Entry 7PY1 (electron microscopy, 3.80 A resolution); this record covers chains C and D of the 9 polymer chains in the assembly.

Chain C:
Protein: DNA-directed RNA polymerase subunit beta
From: Escherichia coli
Notes: EC 2.7.7.6
Reference sequence: P0A8V4 (RPOB_ECO57); numbering as in UniProt (aligned over 1-1342)
Amino-acid sequence (1342 residues; row label = number of the first residue in the row):
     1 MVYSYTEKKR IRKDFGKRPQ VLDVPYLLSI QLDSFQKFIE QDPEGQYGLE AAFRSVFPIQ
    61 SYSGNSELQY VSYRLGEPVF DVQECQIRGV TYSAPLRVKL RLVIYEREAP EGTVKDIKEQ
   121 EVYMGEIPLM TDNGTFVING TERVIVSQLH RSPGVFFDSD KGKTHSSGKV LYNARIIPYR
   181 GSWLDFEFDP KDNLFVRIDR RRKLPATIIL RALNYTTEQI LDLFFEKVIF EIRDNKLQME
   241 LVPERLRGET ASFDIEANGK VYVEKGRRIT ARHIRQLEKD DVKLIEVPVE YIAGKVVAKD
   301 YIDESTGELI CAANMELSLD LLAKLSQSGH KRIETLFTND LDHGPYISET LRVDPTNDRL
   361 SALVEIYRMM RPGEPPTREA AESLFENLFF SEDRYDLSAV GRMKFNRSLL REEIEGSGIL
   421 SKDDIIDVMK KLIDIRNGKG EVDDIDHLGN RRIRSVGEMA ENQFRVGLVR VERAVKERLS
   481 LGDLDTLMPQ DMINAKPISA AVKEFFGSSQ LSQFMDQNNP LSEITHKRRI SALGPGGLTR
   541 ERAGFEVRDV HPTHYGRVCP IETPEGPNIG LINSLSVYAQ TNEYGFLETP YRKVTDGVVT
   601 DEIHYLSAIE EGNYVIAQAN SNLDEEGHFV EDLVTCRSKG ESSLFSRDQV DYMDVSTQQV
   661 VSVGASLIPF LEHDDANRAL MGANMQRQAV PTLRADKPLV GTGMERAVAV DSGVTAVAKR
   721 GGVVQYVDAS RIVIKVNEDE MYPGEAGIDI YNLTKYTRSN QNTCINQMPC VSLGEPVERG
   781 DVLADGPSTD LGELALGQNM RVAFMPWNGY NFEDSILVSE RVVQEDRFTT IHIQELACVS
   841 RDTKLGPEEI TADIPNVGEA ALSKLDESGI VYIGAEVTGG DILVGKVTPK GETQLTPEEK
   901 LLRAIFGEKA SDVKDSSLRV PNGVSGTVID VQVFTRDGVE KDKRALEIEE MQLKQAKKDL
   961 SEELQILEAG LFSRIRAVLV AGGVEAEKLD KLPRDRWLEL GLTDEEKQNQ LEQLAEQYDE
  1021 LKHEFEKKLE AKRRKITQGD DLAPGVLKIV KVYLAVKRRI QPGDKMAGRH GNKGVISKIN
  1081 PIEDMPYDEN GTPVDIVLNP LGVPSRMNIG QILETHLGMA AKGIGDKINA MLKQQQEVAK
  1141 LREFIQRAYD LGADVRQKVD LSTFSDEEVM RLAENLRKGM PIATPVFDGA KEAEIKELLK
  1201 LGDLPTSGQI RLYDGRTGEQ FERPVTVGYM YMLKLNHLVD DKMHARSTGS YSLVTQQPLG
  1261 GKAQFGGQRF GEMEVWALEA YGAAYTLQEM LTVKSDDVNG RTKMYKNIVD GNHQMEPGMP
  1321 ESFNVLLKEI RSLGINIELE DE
Unresolved in the structure: 1, 908-911
UniProt features mapped onto this chain:
  - modified residue (N6-acetyllysine): K1022, K1200

Chain D:
Protein: DNA-directed RNA polymerase subunit beta'
From: Escherichia coli
Notes: EC 2.7.7.6
Reference sequence: P0A8T8 (RPOC_ECO57); residues 1-1407 here = UniProt positions 1-1407
Amino-acid sequence (1407 residues; numbered 1 to 1407; the number before each row is that of its first residue):
     1 MKDLLKFLKA QTKTEEFDAI KIALASPDMI RSWSFGEVKK PETINYRTFK PERDGLFCAR
    61 IFGPVKDYEC LCGKYKRLKH RGVICEKCGV EVTQTKVRRE RMGHIELASP TAHIWFLKSL
   121 PSRIGLLLDM PLRDIERVLY FESYVVIEGG MTNLERQQIL TEEQYLDALE EFGDEFDAKM
   181 GAEAIQALLK SMDLEQECEQ LREELNETNS ETKRKKLTKR IKLLEAFVQS GNKPEWMILT
   241 VLPVLPPDLR PLVPLDGGRF ATSDLNDLYR RVINRNNRLK RLLDLAAPDI IVRNEKRMLQ
   301 EAVDALLDNG RRGRAITGSN KRPLKSLADM IKGKQGRFRQ NLLGKRVDYS GRSVITVGPY
   361 LRLHQCGLPK KMALELFKPF IYGKLELRGL ATTIKAAKKM VEREEAVVWD ILDEVIREHP
   421 VLLNRAPTLH RLGIQAFEPV LIEGKAIQLH PLVCAAYNAD FDGDQMAVHV PLTLEAQLEA
   481 RALMMSTNNI LSPANGEPII VPSQDVVLGL YYMTRDCVNA KGEGMVLTGP KEAERLYRSG
   541 LASLHARVKV RITEYEKDAN GELVAKTSLK DTTVGRAILW MIVPKGLPYS IVNQALGKKA
   601 ISKMLNTCYR ILGLKPTVIF ADQIMYTGFA YAARSGASVG IDDMVIPEKK HEIISEAEAE
   661 VAEIQEQFQS GLVTAGERYN KVIDIWAAAN DRVSKAMMDN LQTETVINRD GQEEKQVSFN
   721 SIYMMADSGA RGSAAQIRQL AGMRGLMAKP DGSIIETPIT ANFREGLNVL QYFISTHGAR
   781 KGLADTALKT ANSGYLTRRL VDVAQDLVVT EDDCGTHEGI MMTPVIEGGD VKEPLRDRVL
   841 GRVTAEDVLK PGTADILVPR NTLLHEQWCD LLEENSVDAV KVRSVVSCDT DFGVCAHCYG
   901 RDLARGHIIN KGEAIGVIAA QSIGEPGTQL TMRTFHIGGA ASRAAAESSI QVKNKGSIKL
   961 SNVKSVVNSS GKLVITSRNT ELKLIDEFGR TKESYKVPYG AVLAKGDGEQ VAGGETVANW
  1021 DPHTMPVITE VSGFVRFTDM IDGQTITRQT DELTGLSSLV VLDSAERTAG GKDLRPALKI
  1081 VDAQGNDVLI PGTDMPAQYF LPGKAIVQLE DGVQISSGDT LARIPQESGG TKDITGGLPR
  1141 VADLFEARRP KEPAILAEIS GIVSFGKETK GKRRLVITPV DGSDPYEEMI PKWRQLNVFE
  1201 GERVERGDVI SDGPEAPHDI LRLRGVHAVT RYIVNEVQDV YRLQGVKIND KHIEVIVRQM
  1261 LRKATIVNAG SSDFLEGEQV EYSRVKIANR ELEANGKVGA TYSRDLLGIT KASLATESFI
  1321 SAASFQETTR VLTEAAVAGK RDELRGLKEN VIVGRLIPAG TGYAYHQDRM RRRAAGEAPA
  1381 APQVTAEDAS ASLAELLNAG LGGSDNE
Unresolved in the structure: 1-15, 934-947, 1127-1135, 1374-1407
Ion coordination: Zn2+ site 1: C70, C72; Mg2+: D460, D462, D464 (shared with 1 residue of chain R); Zn2+ site 2: C814, C888, C895, C898
UniProt features mapped onto this chain:
  - binding site (Zn(2+)): C70, C72, C85, C88, C814, C888, C895, C898
  - binding site (Mg(2+)): D460, D462, D464
  - modified residue: K972 (N6-acetyllysine)

Chain C / chain D interface:
Contacting residue pairs (264):
  F545(C) with K781(D); L788(D), hydrophobic
  R548(C) with R780(D), hydrogen bond (backbone-side chain)
  D549(C) with P750(D); K781(D), salt bridge
  V550(C) with H777(D)
  H551(C) with F773(D)
  P552(C) with F773(D)
  Y555(C) with V769(D); F773(D), hydrophobic
  P560(C) with F773(D), hydrophobic; T776(D); R780(D), hydrogen bond (backbone-side chain)
  I561(C) with Y772(D), hydrophobic
  T563(C) with R780(D)
  E565(C) with L783(D)
  G566(C) with A787(D)
  I569(C) with R780(D); L783(D), hydrophobic
  G570(C) with R780(D)
  Q618(C) with V769(D); L770(D)
  N620(C) with N768(D)
  R637(C) with L770(D)
  S642(C) with T757(D), hydrogen bond
  T657(C) with V769(D)
  L671(C) with Y772(D)
  E672(C) with L767(D)
  H673(C) with F763(D), hydrogen bond (side chain-backbone); R764(D), hydrogen bond (side chain-backbone); E765(D)
  D674(C) with F763(D); Y772(D), hydrogen bond (backbone-side chain)
  D675(C) with F763(D); Y772(D), hydrogen bond (backbone-side chain)
  A676(C) with Y772(D); A779(D), hydrophobic
  N677(C) with A779(D); L783(D)
  A679(C) with Y772(D)
  F804(C) with S638(D)
  P806(C) with D505(D); A633(D); A637(D)
  N808(C) with P359(D); A633(D)
  G809(C) with V357(D); P359(D); F629(D)
  Y810(C) with V357(D); P359(D)
  F812(C) with P451(D); C454(D), hydrophobic; F629(D), hydrophobic
  E813(C) with A459(D); D460(D); F461(D); Q504(D)
  S815(C) with V357(D)
  R841(C) with D256(D), salt bridge
  K844(C) with R47(D); F49(D)
  Q1061(C) with K445(D)
  K1065(C) with D462(D)
  K1073(C) with D462(D)
  V1075(C) with F461(D); D462(D); G463(D)
  S1077(C) with V357(D)
  P1100(C) with A637(D); M725(D)
  L1101(C) with Q504(D); L508(D), hydrophobic; M725(D), hydrophobic; R731(D)
  P1104(C) with R731(D); Q736(D)
  S1105(C) with R731(D), hydrogen bond; Q736(D)
  M1107(C) with Q739(D); L740(D), hydrophobic; F763(D), hydrophobic
  I1109(C) with M644(D), hydrophobic; F763(D)
  I1112(C) with V639(D), hydrophobic
  L1113(C) with I641(D), hydrophobic
  H1116(C) with I641(D)
  F1187(C) with L767(D); V769(D), hydrophobic
  E1192(C) with R764(D)
  S1207(C) with D642(D), hydrogen bond
  Q1209(C) with G640(D); D642(D)
  E1219(C) with R634(D), salt bridge
  F1221(C) with G636(D)
  E1222(C) with R634(D), salt bridge
  R1223(C) with Y512(D); G636(D); S721(D); M724(D)
  P1224(C) with S638(D)
  V1225(C) with G636(D); S638(D)
  T1226(C) with S638(D); V639(D)
  V1239(C) with V354(D), hydrophobic; K445(D)
  D1240(C) with K445(D)
  K1242(C) with R352(D); Q465(D)
  M1243(C) with R352(D); M372(D), hydrophobic; K445(D)
  H1244(C) with G351(D); R352(D), hydrogen bond (backbone-backbone)
  A1245(C) with S350(D); E375(D)
  R1246(C) with D348(D), salt bridge; Y349(D), hydrogen bond (backbone-backbone); S350(D), hydrogen bond (backbone-backbone)
  S1247(C) with Y349(D); E375(D); K378(D); P379(D)
  Y1251(C) with D348(D), hydrogen bond
  L1253(C) with R99(D)
  V1254(C) with R99(D), hydrogen bond (backbone-side chain); L249(D); R337(D)
  Q1257(C) with N341(D), hydrogen bond (side chain-backbone); K345(D)
  P1258(C) with R346(D); D348(D)
  L1259(C) with R346(D)
  G1260(C) with R346(D)
  G1267(C) with R346(D); V347(D)
  Q1268(C) with R346(D); V347(D), hydrogen bond (backbone-backbone); S350(D); G351(D); R352(D)
  R1269(C) with Q340(D), hydrogen bond (side chain-backbone); G344(D), hydrogen bond (side chain-backbone); R346(D)
  F1270(C) with G344(D); K345(D); V347(D), hydrophobic
  E1272(C) with L343(D); G344(D), hydrogen bond (side chain-backbone)
  M1273(C) with T428(D)
  E1274(C) with N424(D), hydrogen bond; R425(D); T428(D)
  V1275(C) with L343(D)
  W1276(C) with V801(D), hydrophobic; V917(D); Q921(D); K1348(D)
  A1277(C) with I434(D), hydrophobic; Q921(D)
  L1278(C) with I434(D), hydrophobic; M484(D), hydrophobic
  E1279(C) with A914(D); L1347(D); I1357(D)
  A1280(C) with R431(D); E913(D); I918(D), hydrophobic
  Y1281(C) with R431(D), hydrogen bond (side chain-backbone); L432(D); I434(D), hydrogen bond (side chain-backbone); N489(D), hydrogen bond
  G1282(C) with L483(D); G1360(D); T1361(D), hydrogen bond (backbone-backbone)
  A1283(C) with E479(D), hydrogen bond (backbone-side chain); M484(D), hydrophobic
  A1284(C) with L1356(D); T1361(D); G1362(D)
  Y1285(C) with T1361(D)
  T1286(C) with A476(D); E479(D), hydrogen bond
  L1287(C) with I1357(D), hydrophobic
  Q1288(C) with G1354(D); L1356(D)
  E1289(C) with L472(D); T473(D), hydrogen bond; A476(D)
  M1290(C) with V347(D)
  L1291(C) with L343(D); K345(D); V1351(D)
  T1292(C) with G1354(D), hydrogen bond (side chain-backbone)
  K1294(C) with D348(D); V470(D); L472(D)
  S1295(C) with K345(D); R346(D); V347(D)
  D1296(C) with K345(D), salt bridge
  M1304(C) with L472(D), hydrophobic
  Y1305(C) with P379(D), hydrophobic; Y382(D)
  I1308(C) with P379(D), hydrophobic
  V1309(C) with G383(D)
  H1313(C) with F380(D); L472(D); T473(D); L474(D)
  M1315(C) with T473(D)
  P1320(C) with K345(D); V1353(D)
  S1322(C) with N341(D), hydrogen bond (side chain-backbone); L342(D)
  F1323(C) with I20(D), hydrophobic; L342(D)
  V1325(C) with R99(D); L249(D), hydrophobic
  L1326(C) with F338(D), hydrophobic; L342(D), hydrophobic
  K1328(C) with E100(D), hydrogen bond (side chain-backbone); L245(D); L249(D)
  E1329(C) with L245(D); M330(D); I331(D); R337(D)
  I1330(C) with L1332(D), hydrophobic
  R1331(C) with W33(D); M102(D)
  S1332(C) with M102(D); P243(D); L245(D); Y269(D); L327(D)
  L1333(C) with W115(D), hydrophobic; L307(D), hydrophobic; L327(D), hydrophobic
  G1334(C) with A25(D), hydrogen bond (backbone-backbone); H113(D)
  I1335(C) with I22(D), hydrophobic; A23(D); F116(D), hydrophobic; A1336(D), hydrophobic
  N1336(C) with I22(D); A23(D), hydrogen bond (backbone-backbone); L24(D); M29(D), hydrogen bond; W33(D)
  I1337(C) with I20(D), hydrophobic; K21(D)
  E1338(C) with I20(D); K21(D), hydrogen bond (backbone-backbone)
  L1339(C) with F17(D), hydrophobic; I20(D), hydrophobic
  E1340(C) with F17(D); A19(D); K21(D), salt bridge; R1341(D), salt bridge
  D1341(C) with D18(D)
  E1342(C) with E16(D); D18(D)
Interface residues without a listed pair, chain C (148 interface residues in all): H554, C559, V660, M805, W807, D814, P1062, G1063, I1076, V1103, R1106, T1255, Q1256, V1298, Q1314, M1319, E1321
Interface residues without a listed pair, chain D (166 interface residues in all): K96, D248, P251, G257, R339, S353, I355, T356, Y360, L376, L422, H430, Q435, A446, H469, P471, E475, Q477, S503, A632, S635, F719, A730, G766, R798, M932, I1352, R1355

Overview:
148 residues of chain C face 166 of chain D across their interface, with 34 hydrogen bonds and 8 salt bridges.
Among the polar pairs are D549(C)-K781(D), R841(C)-D256(D) and E1219(C)-R634(D). Curated annotation (UniProt)
lists 8 Zn2+-binding residues and 3 Mg2+-binding residues on chain D.
Chain C is DNA-directed RNA polymerase subunit beta and chain D is DNA-directed RNA polymerase subunit beta',
both from Escherichia coli; the structure, CryoEM structure of E.coli RNA polymerase elongation complex bound
to NusG (the consensus NusG-EC), was determined by electron microscopy (same publication as 7PY0, 7PY3, 7PY5,
7PY6, 7PY7, 7PY8 and 4 further entries).
